Entry 6ACY (electron microscopy, 3.40 A resolution); this record covers chains B and C of the 3 polymer chains in the assembly.

== Chain B ==
Name: VP2
From: Coxsackievirus A10
UniProtKB: A0A1V0FT21 (A0A1V0FT21_9ENTO); residues 1-255 here correspond to UniProt positions 70-324 (UniProt number = residue number + 69)
Chain sequence (255 residues; each row starts with the number of its first residue):
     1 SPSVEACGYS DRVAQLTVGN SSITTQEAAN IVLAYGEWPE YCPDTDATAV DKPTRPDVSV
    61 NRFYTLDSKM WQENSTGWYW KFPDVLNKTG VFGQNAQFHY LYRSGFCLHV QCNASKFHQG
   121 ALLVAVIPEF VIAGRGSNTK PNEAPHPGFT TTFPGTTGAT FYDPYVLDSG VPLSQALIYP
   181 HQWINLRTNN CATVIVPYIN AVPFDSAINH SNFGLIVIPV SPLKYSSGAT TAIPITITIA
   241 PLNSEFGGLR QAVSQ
Unresolved in the structure: 1-29, 50-51, 138-144, 252-255

== Chain C ==
Name: VP3
From: Coxsackievirus A10
UniProtKB: A0A1V0FT21 (A0A1V0FT21_9ENTO); residues 1-240 here correspond to UniProt positions 325-564 (UniProt number = residue number + 324)
Chain sequence (240 residues; each row starts with the number of its first residue):
     1 GIPAELRPGT NQFLTTDDGT AAPILPGFTP TPTIHIPGEV HSLLELCRVE TILEVNNTTE
    61 ATGLTRLLIP VSSQNKADEL CAAFMVDPGR IGPWQSTLVG QICRYYTQWS GSLKVTFMFT
   121 GSFMATGKML VAYSPPGSAQ PANRETAMLG THVIWDFGLQ SSVSLVIPWI SNTHFRTAKT
   181 GGNYDYYTAG VVTLWYQTNY VVPPETPGEA YIIAMGAAQD NFTLKICKDT DEVTQQAVLQ
Unresolved in the structure: 1, 173-188, 233-240

== Chain B / chain C interface ==
Residue-residue contacts - 64 pairs, chain B then chain C:
  Y35(B) - G38(C)
  E37(B) - H35(C)  salt bridge
  E37(B) - P37(C)
  K116(B) - F123(C)
  K116(B) - M124(C)
  F117(B) - M124(C)  hydrophobic
  F117(B) - T206(C)
  Q119(B) - G121(C)
  Q119(B) - S122(C)  hydrogen bond (side chain-backbone)
  Q119(B) - P207(C)
  Q119(B) - E209(C)  hydrogen bond (side chain-backbone)
  G120(B) - T120(C)
  A121(B) - T120(C)
  P164(B) - L64(C)  hydrophobic
  Y165(B) - E54(C)  hydrogen bond
  Y165(B) - G63(C)
  Y165(B) - L64(C)  hydrophobic
  L173(B) - L64(C)  hydrophobic
  L173(B) - L67(C)  hydrophobic
  S174(B) - T51(C)
  S174(B) - I52(C)  hydrogen bond (backbone-backbone)
  S174(B) - E54(C)
  S174(B) - L67(C)
  S174(B) - S96(C)
  Q175(B) - T51(C)
  Q175(B) - S96(C)
  Q175(B) - T97(C)  hydrogen bond (side chain-backbone)
  Q175(B) - L98(C)
  Q175(B) - Q101(C)
  L177(B) - V49(C)
  L177(B) - E50(C)
  L177(B) - I52(C)  hydrophobic
  L177(B) - M215(C)  hydrophobic
  I178(B) - L98(C)  hydrophobic
  W183(B) - I52(C)  hydrophobic
  W183(B) - I213(C)  hydrophobic
  N185(B) - M118(C)
  N185(B) - F119(C)  hydrogen bond (side chain-backbone)
  N185(B) - T120(C)
  N185(B) - S161(C)
  R187(B) - F119(C)
  R187(B) - G121(C)
  R187(B) - S122(C)  hydrogen bond (side chain-backbone)
  R187(B) - F123(C)
  R187(B) - F157(C)  hydrogen bond (side chain-backbone)
  R187(B) - G158(C)
  R187(B) - S161(C)
  T188(B) - S161(C)
  I199(B) - P37(C)  hydrophobic
  N200(B) - I34(C)
  N200(B) - I36(C)
  A201(B) - I34(C)
  A201(B) - I36(C)  hydrophobic
  P203(B) - I34(C)
  V220(B) - L68(C)
  S221(B) - L68(C)
  S221(B) - T120(C)
  S221(B) - Y211(C)
  P222(B) - L68(C)
  K224(B) - E209(C)
  K224(B) - Y211(C)
  S226(B) - E205(C)  hydrogen bond (side chain-backbone)
  S226(B) - T206(C)
  S226(B) - P207(C)
Interface residues without a listed pair, chain B (34 interface residues in all): H118, P197, Y198, V202, I218, P219, Y225
Interface residues without a listed pair, chain C (38 interface residues in all): R66, A125, Y200

== Summary ==
The interface between chain B and chain C involves 34 residues on one side and 38 on the other; the contacts
include 9 hydrogen bonds and 1 salt bridge. Polar pairs include E37(B)-H35(C), Q119(B)-S122(C) and
Q119(B)-E209(C).
Chain B is VP2 and chain C is VP3, both from Coxsackievirus A10; the structure, The structure of CVA10 virus
A-particle, was determined by electron microscopy, deposited together with 6ACU, 6ACW, 6ACZ, 6AD0 and 6AD1.
